PDB entry 6PCH | electron microscopy, 2.90 A resolution | chains I and M of the 7 polymer chains in the assembly

== Chain I ==
Molecule: 23S ribosomal RNA
From: Escherichia coli
Sequence (2904 nucleotides; numbered 1 to 2904; the number before each row is that of its first residue):
     1 GGUUAAGCGA CUAAGCGUAC ACGGUGGAUG CCCUGGCAGU CAGAGGCGAU GAAGGACGUG
    61 CUAAUCUGCG AUAAGCGUCG GUAAGGUGAU AUGAACCGUU AUAACCGGCG AUUUCCGAAU
   121 GGGGAAACCC AGUGUGUUUC GACACACUAU CAUUAACUGA AUCCAUAGGU UAAUGAGGCG
   181 AACCGGGGGA ACUGAAACAU CUAAGUACCC CGAGGAAAAG AAAUCAACCG AGAUUCCCCC
   241 AGUAGCGGCG AGCGAACGGG GAGCAGCCCA GAGCCUGAAU CAGUGUGUGU GUUAGUGGAA
   301 GCGUCUGGAA AGGCGCGCGA UACAGGGUGA CAGCCCCGUA CACAAAAAUG CACAUGCUGU
   361 GAGCUCGAUG AGUAGGGCGG GACACGUGGU AUCCUGUCUG AAUAUGGGGG GACCAUCCUC
   421 CAAGGCUAAA UACUCCUGAC UGACCGAUAG UGAACCAGUA CCGUGAGGGA AAGGCGAAAA
   481 GAACCCCGGC GAGGGGAGUG AAAAAGAACC UGAAACCGUG UACGUACAAG CAGUGGGAGC
   541 ACGCUUAGGC GUGUGACUGC GUACCUUUUG UAUAAUGGGU CAGCGACUUA UAUUCUGUAG
   601 CAAGGUUAAC CGAAUAGGGG AGCCGAAGGG AAACCGAGUC UUAACUGGGC GUUAAGUUGC
   661 AGGGUAUAGA CCCGAAACCC GGUGAUCUAG CCAUGGGCAG GUUGAAGGUU GGGUAACACU
   721 AACUGGAGGA CCGAACCGAC UAAUGUUGAA AAAUUAGCGG AUGACUUGUG GCUGGGGGUG
   781 AAAGGCCAAU CAAACCGGGA GAUAGCUGGU UCUCCCCGAA AGCUAUUUAG GUAGCGCCUC
   841 GUGAAUUCAU CUCCGGGGGU AGAGCACUGU UUCGGCAAGG GGGUCAUCCC GACUUACCAA
   901 CCCGAUGCAA ACUGCGAAUA CCGGAGAAUG UUAUCACGGG AGACACACGG CGGGUGCUAA
   961 CGUCCGUCGU GAAGAGGGAA ACAACCCAGA CCGCCAGCUA AGGUCCCAAA GUCAUGGUUA
  1021 AGUGGGAAAC GAUGUGGGAA GGCCCAGACA GCCAGGAUGU UGGCUUAGAA GCAGCCAUCA
  1081 UUUAAAGAAA GCGUAAUAGC UCACUGGUCG AGUCGGCCUG CGCGGAAGAU GUAACGGGGC
  1141 UAAACCAUGC ACCGAAGCUG CGGCAGCGAC GCUUAUGCGU UGUUGGGUAG GGGAGCGUUC
  1201 UGUAAGCCUG CGAAGGUGUG CUGUGAGGCA UGCUGGAGGU AUCAGAAGUG CGAAUGCUGA
  1261 CAUAAGUAAC GAUAAAGCGG GUGAAAAGCC CGCUCGCCGG AAGACCAAGG GUUCCUGUCC
  1321 AACGUUAAUC GGGGCAGGGU GAGUCGACCC CUAAGGCGAG GCCGAAAGGC GUAGUCGAUG
  1381 GGAAACAGGU UAAUAUUCCU GUACUUGGUG UUACUGCGAA GGGGGGACGG AGAAGGCUAU
  1441 GUUGGCCGGG CGACGGUUGU CCCGGUUUAA GCGUGUAGGC UGGUUUUCCA GGCAAAUCCG
  1501 GAAAAUCAAG GCUGAGGCGU GAUGACGAGG CACUACGGUG CUGAAGCAAC AAAUGCCCUG
  1561 CUUCCAGGAA AAGCCUCUAA GCAUCAGGUA ACAUCAAAUC GUACCCCAAA CCGACACAGG
  1621 UGGUCAGGUA GAGAAUACCA AGGCGCUUGA GAGAACUCGG GUGAAGGAAC UAGGCAAAAU
  1681 GGUGCCGUAA CUUCGGGAGA AGGCACGCUG AUAUGUAGGU GAGGUCCCUC GCGGAUGGAG
  1741 CUGAAAUCAG UCGAAGAUAC CAGCUGGCUG CAACUGUUUA UUAAAAACAC AGCACUGUGC
  1801 AAACACGAAA GUGGACGUAU ACGGUGUGAC GCCUGCCCGG UGCCGGAAGG UUAAUUGAUG
  1861 GGGUUAGCGC AAGCGAAGCU CUUGAUCGAA GCCCCGGUAA ACGGCGGCCG UAACXAUAAC
  1921 GGUCCUAAGG UAGCGAAAUU CCUUGUCGGG UAAGUUCCGA CXUGCACGAA UGGCGUAAUG
  1981 AUGGCCAGGC UGUCUCCACC CGAGACUCAG UGAAAUUGAA CUCGCUGUGA AGAUGCAGUG
  2041 UACCCGCGGC AAGACGGAAA GACCCCGUXA ACCUUUACUA UAGCUUGACA CUGAACAUUG
  2101 AGCCUUGAUG UGUAGGAUAG GUGGGAGGCU UUGAAGUGUG GACGCCAGUC UGCAUGGAGC
  2161 CGACCUUGAA AUACCACCCU UUAAUGUUUG AUGUUCUAAC GUUGACCCGU AAUCCGGGUU
  2221 GCGGACAGUG UCUGGUGGGU AGUUUGACUG GGGCGGUCUC CUCCUAAAGA GUAACGGAGG
  2281 AGCACGAAGG UUGGCUAAUC CUGGUCGGAC AUCAGGAGGU UAGUGCAAUG GCAUAAGCCA
  2341 GCUUGACUGC GAGCGUGACG GCGCGAGCAG GUGCGAAAGC AGGUCAUAGU GAUCCGGUGG
  2401 UUCUGAAUGG AAGGGCCAUC GCUCAACGGA UAAAAGGUAC UCCGGGGAUA ACAGGCUGAU
  2461 ACCGCCCAAG AGUUCAUAUC GACGGCGGUG UUUGGCACCU CGAUGUCGGC UCAUCACAUC
  2521 CUGGGGCUGA AGUAGGUCCC AAGGGUAUGG CUGUUCGCCA UUUAAAGUGG UACGCGAGCU
  2581 GGGUUUAGAA CGUCGUGAGA CAGUUCGGUC CCUAUCUGCC GUGGGCGCUG GAGAACUGAG
  2641 GGGGGCUGCU CCUAGUACGA GAGGACCGGA GUGGACGCAU CACUGGUGUU CGGGUUGUCA
  2701 UGCCAAUGGC ACUGCCCGGU AGCUAAAUGC GGAAGAGAUA AGUGCUGAAA GCAUCUAAGC
  2761 ACGAAACUUG CCCCGAGAUG AGUUCUCCCU GACCCUUUAA GGGUCCUGAA GGAACGUUGA
  2821 AGACGACGAC GUUGAUAGGC CGGGUGUGUA AGCGCAGCGA UGCGUUGAGC UAACCGGUAC
  2881 UAAUGAACCG UGAGGCUUAA CCUU
Not modelled in the structure: 886-891, 2030
Modified residues: 1MG (1N-methylguanosine-5'-monophosphate) at position 745, PSU (pseudouridine-5'-monophosphate) at position 746, 5MU (5-methyluridine 5'-monophosphate) at position 747, PSU (pseudouridine-5'-monophosphate) at position 955, 6MZ (N6-methyladenosine-5'-monophosphate) at position 1618, 2MG (2N-methylguanosine-5'-monophosphate) at position 1835, PSU (pseudouridine-5'-monophosphate) at position 1911, 3TD ((1S)-1,4-anhydro-1-(3-methyl-2,4-dioxo-1,2,3,4-tetrahydropyrimidin-5-yl)-5-O-phosphono-D-ribitol) at position 1915, PSU (pseudouridine-5'-monophosphate) at position 1917, 5MU (5-methyluridine 5'-monophosphate) at position 1939, 5MC (5-methylcytidine-5'-monophosphate) at position 1962, G7M (N7-methyl-guanosine-5'-monophosphate) at position 2069, OMG (o2'-methylguanosine-5'-monophosphate) at position 2251, 2MG (2N-methylguanosine-5'-monophosphate) at position 2445, PSU (pseudouridine-5'-monophosphate) at position 2457, OMC (o2'-methylycytidine-5'-monophosphate) at position 2498, 2MA (2-methyladenosine-5'-monophosphate) at position 2503, PSU (pseudouridine-5'-monophosphate) at position 2504, OMU (o2'-methyluridine 5'-monophosphate) at position 2552, PSU (pseudouridine-5'-monophosphate) at position 2580, PSU (pseudouridine-5'-monophosphate) at position 2605
Glycans and other covalent adducts: covalent link PSU_1911-A1918
Small-molecule neighbours: O8D ((3R,4R,5E,10E,12E,14S,26aR)-14-hydroxy-12-methyl-3-(propan-2-yl)-4-(prop-2-en-1-yl)-8,9,14,15,24,25,26,26a-octahydro-1H,3H,22H-21,18-(azeno)pyrrolo[2,1-c][1,8,4,19]dioxadiazacyclotetracosine-1,7,16,22(4H,17H)-tetrone): G2061, A2062, C2063, A2451, C2452, 2MA_2503, PSU_2504, G2505, U2585, U2586

== Chain M ==
Name: 50S ribosomal protein L4
From: Escherichia coli
UniProtKB: D7Z9F6 (D7Z9F6_ECOLX); numbering as in UniProt (aligned over 1-201)
Amino-acid sequence (201 residues; each row starts with the number of its first residue):
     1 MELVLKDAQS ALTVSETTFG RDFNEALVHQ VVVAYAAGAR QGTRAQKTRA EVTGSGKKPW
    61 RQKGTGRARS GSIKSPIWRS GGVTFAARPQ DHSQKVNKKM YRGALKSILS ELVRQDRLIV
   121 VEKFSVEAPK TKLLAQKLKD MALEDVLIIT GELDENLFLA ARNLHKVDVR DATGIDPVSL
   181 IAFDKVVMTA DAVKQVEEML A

== Interface between chain I and chain M ==
Pairs across the interface - 138 pairs, chain I then chain M:
  C37(I) - Ala45(M)  sugar contact
  C37(I) - Lys47(M)  phosphate contact
  A38(I) - Thr43(M)  hydrogen bond to the base
  A38(I) - Arg44(M)  hydrogen bond to the sugar
  A38(I) - Ala45(M)  sugar contact
  A38(I) - Pro89(M)  sugar contact
  G39(I) - Pro89(M)  phosphate contact
  G319(I) - Lys132(M)  phosphate contact
  A320(I) - Thr131(M)  hydrogen bond to the base
  A320(I) - Lys132(M)  phosphate contact
  A320(I) - Asn163(M)  hydrogen bond to the base
  U321(I) - Pro129(M)  phosphate contact
  U321(I) - Lys130(M)  phosphate contact
  U321(I) - Thr131(M)  hydrogen bond to the phosphate
  U321(I) - Leu159(M)  sugar contact
  U321(I) - Arg162(M)  hydrogen bond to the phosphate
  A322(I) - Arg162(M)  salt bridge to the phosphate
  A322(I) - Asn163(M)  phosphate contact
  C323(I) - Asn163(M)  hydrogen bond to the base
  A340(I) - Arg162(M)  hydrogen bond to the sugar
  G442(I) - Gln41(M)  phosphate contact
  G442(I) - Thr43(M)  hydrogen bond to the base
  A443(I) - Ala36(M)  base contact
  A443(I) - Arg40(M)  phosphate contact
  A443(I) - Gln41(M)  hydrogen bond to the phosphate
  C444(I) - Arg40(M)  salt bridge to the phosphate
  C444(I) - Thr43(M)  sugar contact
  C444(I) - Arg44(M)  salt bridge to the phosphate
  U448(I) - Arg79(M)  hydrogen bond to the sugar
  A449(I) - Arg79(M)  phosphate contact
  A449(I) - Ser80(M)  hydrogen bond to the phosphate
  G450(I) - Val83(M)  phosphate contact
  U451(I) - Lys47(M)  salt bridge to the phosphate
  G452(I) - Val52(M)  phosphate contact
  G452(I) - Thr53(M)  hydrogen bond to the phosphate
  G458(I) - Thr53(M)  base contact
  G468(I) - Ser55(M)  phosphate contact
  G469(I) - Gly54(M)  phosphate contact
  G469(I) - Ser55(M)  hydrogen bond to the phosphate
  A471(I) - Arg79(M)  salt bridge to the phosphate
  A472(I) - Arg79(M)  salt bridge to the phosphate
  A586(I) - Thr84(M)  phosphate contact
  A586(I) - Phe85(M)  sugar contact
  U588(I) - Phe85(M)  base contact
  U589(I) - Gln90(M)  phosphate contact
  A590(I) - Gln90(M)  phosphate contact
  A599(I) - Asn24(M)  hydrogen bond to the phosphate
  A599(I) - Leu27(M)  sugar contact
  A599(I) - Met100(M)  base contact
  G600(I) - Asn24(M)  hydrogen bond to the phosphate
  G600(I) - Asn97(M)  base contact
  C601(I) - Lys99(M)  sugar contact
  G605(I) - Lys99(M)  salt bridge to the phosphate
  U606(I) - Lys95(M)  hydrogen bond to the sugar
  U606(I) - Asn97(M)  hydrogen bond to the phosphate
  U606(I) - Lys99(M)  salt bridge to the phosphate
  U607(I) - Lys95(M)  salt bridge to the phosphate
  U607(I) - Asn97(M)  phosphate contact
  U607(I) - Lys98(M)  hydrogen bond to the phosphate
  U615(I) - Ala34(M)  base contact
  U615(I) - Tyr35(M)  stacking on the base
  U615(I) - Gly38(M)  base contact
  U615(I) - Ala39(M)  base contact
  A616(I) - Tyr101(M)  phosphate contact
  A616(I) - Thr173(M)  hydrogen bond to the base
  G617(I) - Lys98(M)  phosphate contact
  G617(I) - Arg102(M)  salt bridge to the phosphate
  G618(I) - Arg102(M)  salt bridge to the phosphate
  G619(I) - Lys98(M)  hydrogen bond to the base
  G620(I) - Lys98(M)  base contact
  U658(I) - Lys95(M)  hydrogen bond to the sugar
  U658(I) - Asn97(M)  hydrogen bond to the sugar
  G659(I) - Gln30(M)  hydrogen bond to the base
  G659(I) - Lys95(M)  salt bridge to the phosphate
  G659(I) - Asn97(M)  sugar contact
  G659(I) - Met100(M)  base contact
  C660(I) - Gln30(M)  hydrogen bond to the sugar
  C660(I) - Gln94(M)  sugar contact
  C660(I) - Lys95(M)  phosphate contact
  C671(I) - Phe85(M)  sugar contact
  C672(I) - Thr84(M)  phosphate contact
  C672(I) - Phe85(M)  sugar contact
  C673(I) - Arg49(M)  salt bridge to the phosphate
  C673(I) - Ser75(M)  sugar contact
  C673(I) - Ile77(M)  sugar contact
  G674(I) - Arg49(M)  salt bridge to the phosphate
  G674(I) - Lys58(M)  phosphate contact
  G674(I) - Gln62(M)  hydrogen bond to the sugar
  G674(I) - Arg69(M)  hydrogen bond to the base
  G674(I) - Gly71(M)  sugar contact
  G674(I) - Ser72(M)  phosphate contact
  A675(I) - Lys58(M)  salt bridge to the phosphate
  A675(I) - Gln62(M)  hydrogen bond to the sugar
  A675(I) - Gly71(M)  phosphate contact
  A676(I) - Lys58(M)  phosphate contact
  C796(I) - Lys57(M)  salt bridge to the phosphate
  G797(I) - Ser55(M)  hydrogen bond to the phosphate
  G797(I) - Lys57(M)  phosphate contact
  G798(I) - Gly54(M)  phosphate contact
  G798(I) - Ser55(M)  phosphate contact
  G798(I) - Gly56(M)  hydrogen bond to the phosphate
  G801(I) - Thr48(M)  base contact
  G801(I) - Arg49(M)  hydrogen bond to the sugar
  G801(I) - Ala50(M)  phosphate contact
  G801(I) - Thr84(M)  base contact
  U807(I) - Arg69(M)  hydrogen bond to the base
  A1205(I) - His165(M)  hydrogen bond to the base
  A1244(I) - His29(M)  hydrogen bond to the sugar
  G1245(I) - His29(M)  salt bridge to the phosphate
  G1245(I) - Val33(M)  sugar contact
  A1246(I) - Arg40(M)  hydrogen bond to the sugar
  G1248(I) - Arg44(M)  salt bridge to the phosphate
  G1248(I) - Gln46(M)  base contact
  G1248(I) - Val83(M)  base contact
  A1254(I) - Ile77(M)  base contact
  U1255(I) - Thr65(M)  base contact
  U1255(I) - Gly66(M)  base contact
  U1255(I) - Arg67(M)  hydrogen bond to the base
  U1255(I) - Ala68(M)  phosphate contact
  G1256(I) - Ala68(M)  phosphate contact
  G1256(I) - Ile77(M)  hydrogen bond to the base
  G1256(I) - Trp78(M)  sugar contact
  C1257(I) - Ile77(M)  sugar contact
  C1257(I) - Trp78(M)  sugar contact
  C1257(I) - Arg79(M)  hydrogen bond to the sugar
  U1258(I) - Arg79(M)  sugar contact
  A2059(I) - Gly64(M)  phosphate contact
  A2059(I) - Gly66(M)  phosphate contact
  A2060(I) - Lys63(M)  hydrogen bond to the sugar
  A2060(I) - Gly64(M)  hydrogen bond to the phosphate
  A2060(I) - Thr65(M)  phosphate contact
  A2060(I) - Arg69(M)  base contact
  G2061(I) - Lys63(M)  salt bridge to the phosphate
  C2443(I) - Lys63(M)  phosphate contact
  G2444(I) - Gln62(M)  phosphate contact
  G2444(I) - Lys63(M)  salt bridge to the phosphate
  G2444(I) - Arg69(M)  hydrogen bond to the phosphate
  2MG_2445(I) - Arg69(M)  salt bridge to the phosphate
Interface residues without a listed pair, chain I (74 interface residues in all): U441, C584, G585, C587, A661, G669
Interface residues without a listed pair, chain M (72 interface residues in all): Ala26, Ala37, Gly42, Ser70, Pro76, Val96, Ala135, Leu164

== In short ==
The interface between chain I and chain M involves 74 residues on one side and 72 on the other, with 41
hydrogen bonds, 21 salt bridges and 1 aromatic stacking contact. Among the polar pairs are A38(I)-Thr43(M),
A320(I)-Thr131(M) and A320(I)-Asn163(M).
Chain I is 23S ribosomal RNA and chain M is 50S ribosomal protein L4, both from Escherichia coli; the
structure, E. coli 50S ribosome bound to compound 21, was determined by electron microscopy, deposited
together with 6PC5, 6PC6, 6PC7, 6PC8, 6PCQ, 6PCR and 3 further entries.
